3M0D - chains B and D of the 4 polymer chains in the assembly; structure by X-ray diffraction, 2.80 A resolution.

# Chain B
Protein: TNF receptor-associated factor 2
Source organism: Homo sapiens
UniProtKB: Q12933 (TRAF2_HUMAN); numbering as in UniProt (aligned over 266-329)
Chain sequence (66 residues; numbered 266 to 331; the number before each row is that of its first residue):
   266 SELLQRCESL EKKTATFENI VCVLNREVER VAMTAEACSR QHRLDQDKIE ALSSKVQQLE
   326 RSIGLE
Not modelled in the structure: 266, 330-331
Construct notes: expression tag (330-331)
Curated features (UniProtKB/Swiss-Prot):
  - region: E283 to V293 (Important for interaction with BIRC2 and BIRC3)
  - cross-link: K320 (Glycyl lysine isopeptide (Lys-Gly) (interchain with G-Cter in ubiquitin))
  - mutagenesis: I285 (I285A: Strongly reduced interaction with BIRC3), V288 (V288A: Strongly reduced interaction with BIRC3), E292 (E292A: Strongly reduced interaction with BIRC3)
What the authors report for this chain:
  - mutagenesis - T281A, V288A, R291K, R295A: unchanged binding to Baculoviral IAP repeat-containing protein 3 (chain D)
  - mutagenesis - E292A: abolished binding to TNF receptor-associated factor 1
  - mutagenesis - E292A: decreased signaling in response to TNFalpha stimulation
  - mutagenesis - C287A/R291K: decreased binding to Baculoviral IAP repeat-containing protein 3 (chain D)

# Chain D
Protein: Baculoviral IAP repeat-containing protein 3
Source organism: Homo sapiens
UniProtKB: Q13489 (BIRC3_HUMAN); numbering as in UniProt (aligned over 26-99)
Chain sequence (75 residues; numbered 25 to 99; the number before each row is that of its first residue):
    25 MLSCELYRMS TYSTFPAGVP VSERSLARAG FYYTGVNDKV KCFCCGLMLD NWKRGDSPTE
    85 KHKKLYPSCR FVQSL
Construct notes: initiating methionine (25)
Metal / ion sites: Zn2+: C66, C69, H86, C93
What the authors report for this chain:
  - mutagenesis - Y56A: decreased binding to TNF receptor-associated factor 2 (chain B)
  - mutagenesis - F67A: unchanged binding to TNF receptor-associated factor 2 (chain B)

# Chain B / chain D interface
Residue-residue contacts (6; chain B residue first):
  E283(B) - M25(D)  hydrogen bond (side chain-backbone)
  E283(B) - L26(D)
  V286(B) - L26(D)  hydrophobic
  N290(B) - L30(D)
  N290(B) - R48(D)  hydrogen bond
  E294(B) - R48(D)  salt bridge
Other interface residues (no listed pair), chain B (5 interface residues in all): V293
Other interface residues (no listed pair), chain D (6 interface residues in all): M33, R52
Interface features reported in the paper:
  - pairs named by the authors: E283(B)-L26(D), N290(B)-R48(D)
  - hot spots on chain D (mutagenesis) - L30A: abolished binding to TNF receptor-associated factor 2 (chain B)

# Summary
Chain B and chain D form an interface of 5 and 6 residues respectively, with 2 hydrogen bonds and 1 salt
bridge. Polar pairs include E294(B)-R48(D), E283(B)-M25(D) and N290(B)-R48(D). The paper describes contacts
between E283(B) and L26(D) and N290(B) and R48(D). The paper reports that E292A of chain B abolishes binding
to TNF receptor-associated factor 1; E292A of chain B reduces signaling in response to TNFalpha stimulation; 9
substitutions were tested in all.
Chain B is TNF receptor-associated factor 2 and chain D is Baculoviral IAP repeat-containing protein 3, both
from Homo sapiens; the structure, Crystal structure of the TRAF1:TRAF2:cIAP2 complex, was determined by X-ray
diffraction, deposited together with 3M06 and 3M0A.
